9D3S - chains E and J of the 10 polymer chains in the assembly; structure by electron microscopy, 3.10 A resolution.

== Chain E ==
Protein: Histone H3.2
Organism: Homo sapiens
UniProtKB: Q71DI3 (H32_HUMAN); residues 37-135 here correspond to UniProt positions 38-136 (UniProt number = residue number + 1)
Sequence (99 residues; numbered 37 to 135; the number before each row is that of its first residue):
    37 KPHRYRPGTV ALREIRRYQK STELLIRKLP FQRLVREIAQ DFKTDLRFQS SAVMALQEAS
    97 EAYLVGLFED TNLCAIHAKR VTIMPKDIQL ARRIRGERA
Curated features (UniProtKB/Swiss-Prot):
  - modified residue: Lys37 (N6-methyllysine), Tyr41 (Phosphotyrosine), Lys56 (N6,N6,N6-trimethyllysine), Ser57 (Phosphoserine), Lys64 (N6-(2-hydroxyisobutyryl)lysine), Lys79 (N6,N6,N6-trimethyllysine), Thr80 (Phosphothreonine), Ser86 (Phosphoserine), Thr107 (Phosphothreonine), Lys115 (N6-acetyllysine), Lys122 (N6-(2-hydroxyisobutyryl)lysine)
  - lipidation: Cys110 (S-palmitoyl cysteine)

== Chain J ==
Molecule: 5S rDNA (coding strand)
Organism: Xenopus borealis
Sequence (123 nucleotides; each row starts with the number of its first residue; numbers below 1 keep their minus sign (DA-50 is residue -50)):
   -50 ACTTTCAGGG TGGTATGGCC GTAGGCGAGC ACAAGGCTGA CTTTTCCTCC CCTTGTGCTG
    10 CCTTCTGGGG GGGGCCCAGC TCCTCCCCAT GCCAGGGTCT TTTCCCCCAG GCAGGAAAAC
    70 AAG

== Chain E / chain J interface ==
Residue-residue contacts (25; chain E residue first):
  Arg40(E) - DT-8(J)  hydrogen bond to the base
  Arg40(E) - DA70(J)  sugar contact
  Tyr41(E) - DC69(J)  sugar contact
  Tyr41(E) - DA70(J)  phosphate contact
  Arg42(E) - DT-6(J)  sugar contact
  Arg42(E) - DC-5(J)  salt bridge to the phosphate
  Arg42(E) - DA70(J)  hydrogen bond to the phosphate
  Arg42(E) - DA71(J)  salt bridge to the phosphate
  Thr45(E) - DC69(J)  phosphate contact
  Thr45(E) - DA70(J)  phosphate contact
  Arg63(E) - DC-14(J)  hydrogen bond to the phosphate
  Arg63(E) - DT-13(J)  phosphate contact
  Arg72(E) - DA-23(J)  salt bridge to the phosphate
  Arg83(E) - DG-24(J)  hydrogen bond to the sugar
  Arg83(E) - DA-23(J)  phosphate contact
  Phe84(E) - DG-24(J)  sugar contact
  Phe84(E) - DA-23(J)  hydrogen bond to the phosphate
  Gln85(E) - DG-24(J)  phosphate contact
  Ser86(E) - DG-24(J)  phosphate contact
  Arg116(E) - DT-3(J)  phosphate contact
  Arg116(E) - DC-2(J)  phosphate contact
  Val117(E) - DC-4(J)  sugar contact
  Val117(E) - DT-3(J)  hydrogen bond to the phosphate
  Thr118(E) - DC-4(J)  phosphate contact
  Thr118(E) - DT-3(J)  hydrogen bond to the phosphate
Also at the interface, not in a pair above, chain E (16 interface residues in all): His39, Pro43, Met120
Also at the interface, not in a pair above, chain J (14 interface residues in all): DT-7

== Overview ==
Chain E and chain J form an interface of 16 and 14 residues respectively, with 7 hydrogen bonds and 3 salt
bridges. Polar contacts include Arg40(E)-DT-8(J), Arg83(E)-DG-24(J) and Arg42(E)-DA70(J).
Chain E is Histone H3.2 (Homo sapiens) and chain J is 5S rDNA (coding strand) (Xenopus borealis); the
structure, 147-bp 5S rDNA nucleosome - open I (open on the downstream side), was determined by electron
microscopy together with 9D3K, 9D3L, 9D3N, 9D3O, 9D3Q, 9D3R and 9D3T from the same study.
